Entry 7G8Q (X-ray diffraction, 1.56 A resolution); this record covers chains A and B.

[Chain A]
Protein: Transforming protein RhoA
Organism: Homo sapiens
Notes: EC 3.6.5.2
UniProt: P61586 (RHOA_HUMAN); residue numbers follow UniProt; this construct covers 1-184
Chain sequence (185 residues; each row starts with the number of its first residue; numbering starts at 0):
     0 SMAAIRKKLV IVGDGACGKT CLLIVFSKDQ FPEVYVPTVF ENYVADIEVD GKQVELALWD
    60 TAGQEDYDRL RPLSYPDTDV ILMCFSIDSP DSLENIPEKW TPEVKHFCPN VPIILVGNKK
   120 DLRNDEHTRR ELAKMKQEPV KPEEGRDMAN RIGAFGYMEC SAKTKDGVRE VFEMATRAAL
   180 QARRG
Unresolved in the structure: 0-2, 182-184
Sequence notes: expression tag (0)
UniProt features mapped onto this chain:
  - region: A61 to D78 (Switch II region)
  - motif: Y34 to Y42 (Effector region)
  - binding site (GTP): G12 to T19, F30 to T37, D59 to Q63, N117 to D120, S160 to K162
  - modified residue: Y34 (Microbial infection: O-AMP-tyrosine), T37 (Microbial infection: O-AMP-threonine), N41 (Microbial infection: ADP-ribosylasparagine), Q63 (5-glutamyl serotonin)
  - glycosylation: Y34 (Microbial infection: O-linked (GlcNAc) tyrosine), T37 (Microbial infection: O-alpha-linked (GlcNAc) threonine)
  - cross-link: K135 (Glycyl lysine isopeptide (Lys-Gly) (interchain with G-Cter in ubiquitin))
  - natural variant: E47 (E47K: In EDFAOB), P71 (P71S: In EDFAOB)
  - mutagenesis: G14 (G14V: Increased Rho protein signal transduction. Constitutively active), T19 (T19N: Decreased Rho protein signal transduction. Decreased substrate adhesion-dependent cell spreading. Decreased stress fibers assembly. Decreased cytoplasmic microtubule organization), Y34 (Y34A: Abolishes interaction with DGKQ; Y34F: Abolishes AMPylation by Haemophilus IbpA), T37 (T37A: Abolished monoglucosylation by C.difficile toxin TcdA. Abolished O-GlcNAcylation by C.novyi toxin TcdA), Q63 (Q63L: Causes constitutive activation), K135 (K135R: Reduced FBXL19-mediated ubiquitination and subsequent degradation)
Ligand contacts: 8-(methanesulfonyl)quinoline (Z2Z): D67, R70, P71, P101, E102, H105, F106

[Chain B]
Protein: Rho guanine nucleotide exchange factor 2
Organism: Homo sapiens
UniProt: Q92974 (ARHG2_HUMAN); residues 206-448 here = UniProt positions 206-448
Chain sequence (245 residues; each row starts with the number of its first residue):
   204 SMEMDEKDFA ADSWSLAVDS SFLQQHKKEV MKQQDVIYEL IQTELHHVRT LKIMTRLFRT
   264 GMLEELHLEP GVVQGLFPCV DELSDIHTRF LSQLLERRRQ ALCPGSTRNF VIHRLGDLLI
   324 SQFSGPSAEQ MCKTYSEFCS RHSKALKLYK ELYARDKRFQ QFIRKVTRPA VLKRHGVQEC
   384 ILLVTQRITK YPLLISRILQ HSHGIEEERQ DLTTALGLVK ELLSNVDEGI YQLEKGARLQ
   444 EIYNR
Sequence notes: expression tag (204-205)
UniProt features mapped onto this chain:
  - modified residue: K353 (N6-acetyllysine)
  - mutagenesis: Y394 (Y394A: Reduces phosphorylation level, normal microtubule localization and activity)
Ligand contacts: 8-(methanesulfonyl)quinoline (Z2Z): L219, A220, V221, D222, R311

[Chain A / chain B interface]
Residue-residue contacts (61):
  R5(A) with K376(B), hydrogen bond (side chain-backbone); E382(B), salt bridge
  K7(A) with L385(B)
  V33(A) with S216(B); S218(B)
  Y34(A) with D215(B); S216(B); D238(B); V239(B); E242(B), hydrogen bond; R400(B), hydrogen bond
  V35(A) with R400(B), hydrogen bond (backbone-side chain)
  P36(A) with E242(B); R400(B)
  T37(A) with V239(B); E242(B), hydrogen bond; L396(B); L397(B); R400(B), hydrogen bond
  V38(A) with E242(B), hydrogen bond (backbone-side chain); K393(B)
  F39(A) with K393(B), hydrogen bond (backbone-side chain)
  E40(A) with T246(B); H249(B), salt bridge; L386(B)
  N41(A) with R377(B), hydrogen bond (side chain-backbone); L386(B)
  Y42(A) with R377(B)
  V43(A) with K376(B)
  D45(A) with K376(B), salt bridge
  E54(A) with K376(B)
  W58(A) with E382(B); L385(B), hydrophobic; L386(B), hydrophobic; Q389(B)
  D59(A) with Q389(B), hydrogen bond (backbone-side chain)
  A61(A) with L396(B)
  G62(A) with T392(B); L396(B)
  Q63(A) with Q389(B); T392(B)
  Y66(A) with T392(B); L426(B); S427(B); D430(B)
  D67(A) with D430(B), hydrogen bond (backbone-side chain)
  R68(A) with D430(B), salt bridge; E431(B)
  L69(A) with C342(B), hydrophobic; T392(B); D430(B), hydrogen bond (backbone-side chain); I433(B), hydrophobic
  L72(A) with C342(B); H345(B), hydrogen bond (backbone-side chain); L385(B); T388(B); Q435(B)
  S73(A) with L385(B); Q389(B), hydrogen bond
  P75(A) with L349(B), hydrophobic
  D76(A) with K353(B), salt bridge
Interface residues without a listed pair, chain B (36 interface residues in all): L219, S346, Q381, I391, K423, V429

[Overview]
Chain A and chain B form an interface of 28 and 36 residues respectively; the contacts include 14 hydrogen
bonds and 5 salt bridges. Among the polar pairs are R5(A)-E382(B), E40(A)-H249(B) and D45(A)-K376(B). Bound to
chain A: 8-(methanesulfonyl)quinoline. Chain B binds 8-(methanesulfonyl)quinoline.
Here chain A is Transforming protein RhoA and chain B is Rho guanine nucleotide exchange factor 2, both from
Homo sapiens. Entry 7G8Q (ARHGEF2 PanDDA analysis group deposition -- ARHGEF2 and RhoA in complex with
Z1269220427) was determined by X-ray diffraction.
